PDB entry 5XMA | X-ray diffraction, 3.80 A resolution | chains B and F of the 4 polymer chains in the assembly

[Chain B]
Molecule: Repair DNA polymerase X
Source organism: African swine fever virus (strain Badajoz 1971 Vero-adapted)
Notes: EC 2.7.7.7
UniProt: P42494 (DPOLX_ASFB7); residues 1-174 here = UniProt positions 1-174
Chain sequence (177 residues; numbered -2 to 174; the number before each row is that of its first residue; numbers below 1 keep their minus sign (Gly-2 is residue -2)):
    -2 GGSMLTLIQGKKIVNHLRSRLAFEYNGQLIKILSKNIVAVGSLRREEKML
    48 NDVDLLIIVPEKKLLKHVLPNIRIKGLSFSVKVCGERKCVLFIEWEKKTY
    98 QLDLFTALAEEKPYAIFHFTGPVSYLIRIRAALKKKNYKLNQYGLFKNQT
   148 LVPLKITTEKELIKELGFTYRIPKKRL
Unresolved in the structure: -2 to 0
Construct notes: expression tag (-2 to 0)
Swiss-Prot annotation at these positions:
  - region: Arg42 to Asp51 (Involved in ssDNA binding)
  - binding site (Mg(2+)): Asp49, Asp51, Asp100
  - site: His115 (Stabilizes dGTP in a syn conformation to overcome the Watson-Crick base pairing constraint)
  - mutagenesis: His115 (H115A: Complete loss of MgdGTP binding and dG:dGTP ternary complex formation but not dG:dCTP ternary complex formation; H115D: 18x decreased dG:dGTP misincorporation ...), Arg125 (R125A: Loss of DNA binding affinity. Decreased dG:dGTP misincorporation), Arg127 (R127A: Slower dG:dGTP misincorporation), Arg168 (R168A: Loss of DNA binding affinity. Decreased dGTP misincorporation)

[Chain F]
Molecule: 23-nt DNA/RNA hybrid strand
Sequence (23 nucleotides; each row starts with the number of its first residue):
     1 ACGAGAGAGATGGGTGCGTTACA

[How chain B and chain F interact]
Residue-residue contacts (22):
  Val80(B) - DA6(F)  sugar contact
  Cys81(B) - DG5(F)  phosphate contact
  Cys81(B) - DA6(F)  hydrogen bond to the phosphate
  Gly82(B) - DG5(F)  phosphate contact
  Glu83(B) - DG5(F)  hydrogen bond to the phosphate
  Arg84(B) - DA4(F)  phosphate contact
  Arg84(B) - DG5(F)  hydrogen bond to the phosphate
  Lys85(B) - DA4(F)  phosphate contact
  Lys85(B) - DG5(F)  hydrogen bond to the phosphate
  Ile124(B) - DA1(F)  sugar contact
  Arg127(B) - DA1(F)  hydrogen bond to the base
  Arg127(B) - DC2(F)  hydrogen bond to the sugar
  Lys131(B) - DC2(F)  salt bridge to the phosphate
  Tyr135(B) - DC2(F)  phosphate contact
  Lys136(B) - DC2(F)  phosphate contact
  Lys136(B) - DG3(F)  salt bridge to the phosphate
  Leu137(B) - DC2(F)  sugar contact
  Asn138(B) - DC2(F)  phosphate contact
  Asn138(B) - DG3(F)  hydrogen bond to the phosphate
  Gln139(B) - DG3(F)  hydrogen bond to the phosphate
  Tyr140(B) - DG3(F)  phosphate contact
  Tyr140(B) - DA4(F)  hydrogen bond to the phosphate
Also at the interface, not in a pair above, chain B (17 interface residues in all): Val120, Ala128

[Overview]
The interface between chain B and chain F involves 17 residues on one side and 6 on the other; the contacts
include 9 hydrogen bonds and 2 salt bridges. Polar contacts include Arg127(B)-DA1(F), Arg127(B)-DC2(F) and
Cys81(B)-DA6(F).
Chain B is Repair DNA polymerase X (African swine fever virus (strain Badajoz 1971 Vero-adapted)) and chain F
is a 23-nt DNA/RNA hybrid strand; the structure, Crystal structure of AsfvPolX in complex with DNA enzyme at
P43212 space group, was determined by X-ray diffraction together with 5XM8 and 5XM9 from the same study.
